8U1H - chains A and E of the 7 polymer chains in the assembly; structure by electron microscopy, 3.00 A resolution.

[Chain A]
Name: ATP synthase subunit alpha
From: Bacillus sp. PS3
UniProtKB: A0A0M3VGF9 (A0A0M3VGF9_BACP3); numbering as in UniProt (aligned over 1-502)
Sequence (502 residues; each row starts with the number of its first residue):
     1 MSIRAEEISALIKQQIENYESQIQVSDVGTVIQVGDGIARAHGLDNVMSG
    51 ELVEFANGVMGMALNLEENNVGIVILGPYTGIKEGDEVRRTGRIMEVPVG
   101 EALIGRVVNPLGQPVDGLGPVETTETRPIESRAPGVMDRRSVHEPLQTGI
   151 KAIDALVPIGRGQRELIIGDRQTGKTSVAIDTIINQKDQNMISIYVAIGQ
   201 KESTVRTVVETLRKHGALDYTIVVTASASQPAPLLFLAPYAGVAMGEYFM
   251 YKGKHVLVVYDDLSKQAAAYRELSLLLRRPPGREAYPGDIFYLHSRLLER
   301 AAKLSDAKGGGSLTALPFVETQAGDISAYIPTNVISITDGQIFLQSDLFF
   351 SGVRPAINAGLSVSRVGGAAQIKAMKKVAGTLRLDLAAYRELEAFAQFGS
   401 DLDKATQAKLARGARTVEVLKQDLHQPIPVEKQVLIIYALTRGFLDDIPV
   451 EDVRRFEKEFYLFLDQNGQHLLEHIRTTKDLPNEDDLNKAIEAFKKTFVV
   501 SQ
Disordered / not traced: 1-26, 501-502
Sequence notes: engineered mutation Ser193 (Cys in A0A0M3VGF9), Phe463 (Trp in A0A0M3VGF9)
Metal / ion sites: Mg2+: Thr176 (together with AMP-PNP)
Ligand contacts: AMP-PNP (ANP; phosphoaminophosphonic acid-adenylate ester): Asp170, Arg171, Gln172, Thr173, Gly174, Lys175, Thr176, Ser177, Gln200, Asp261, Phe349, Arg354, Pro355, Gln422, Asp423, Leu424

[Chain E]
Name: ATP synthase subunit beta
From: Bacillus sp. PS3
Notes: engineered mutation(s): Addition of His10 tag on N-term
UniProtKB: A0A0M4U1P9 (A0A0M4U1P9_BACP3); residue numbers follow UniProt; this construct covers 1-473
Sequence (484 residues; numbered -10 to 473; the number before each row is that of its first residue; numbers below 1 keep their minus sign (Met-10 is residue -10)):
   -10 MHHHHHHHHHHMTRGRVIQVMGPVVDVKFENGHLPAIYNALKIQHKARNE
    40 NEVDIDLTLEVALHLGDDTVRTIAMASTDGLIRGMEVIDTGAPISVPVGE
    90 VTLGRVFNVLGEPIDLEGDIPADARRDPIHRPAPKFEELATEVEILETGI
   140 KVVDLLAPYIKGGKIGLFGGAGVGKTVLIQELIHNIAQEHGGISVFAGVG
   190 ERTREGNDLYHEMKDSGVISKTAMVFGQMNEPPGARMRVALTGLTMAEYF
   240 RDEQGQDVLLFIDNIFRFTQAGSEVSALLGRMPSAVGYQPTLATEMGQLQ
   290 ERITSTAKGSITSIQAIYVPADDYTDPAPATTFSHLDATTNLERKLAEMG
   340 IYPAVDPLASTSRALAPEIVGEEHYQVARKVQQTLQRYKELQDIIAILGM
   390 DELSDEDKLVVHRARRIQFFLSQNFHVAEQFTGQPGSYVPVKETVRGFKE
   440 ILEGKYDHLPEDAFRLVGRIEEVVEKAKAMGVEV
Disordered / not traced: -10 to 2, 158-160, 383-390, 418-423, 470-473
Sequence notes: initiating methionine (-10); expression tag (-9 to 0)

[How chain A and chain E interact]
Residue-residue contacts (71):
  Leu44(A) with Arg72(E)
  Asp45(A) with Arg72(E)
  Asn46(A) with Ile71(E)
  Val47(A) with Leu70(E); Arg72(E)
  Met48(A) with Asn40(E); Glu41(E); Gly69(E); Leu70(E); Ile71(E), hydrophobic
  Ser49(A) with Thr67(E); Asp68(E); Gly69(E), hydrogen bond (backbone-backbone); Leu70(E), hydrogen bond (backbone-backbone)
  Asn65(A) with Val9(E); Met10(E)
  Leu66(A) with Gln8(E); Val9(E), hydrogen bond (backbone-backbone); Leu70(E); Arg72(E)
  Glu67(A) with Ile7(E); Gln8(E); Met10(E); Arg72(E), hydrogen bond (backbone-side chain)
  Glu68(A) with Ile7(E); Gln8(E)
  Val71(A) with Arg72(E)
  Arg90(A) with Asn40(E), hydrogen bond (side chain-backbone)
  Gly92(A) with Glu39(E); Asn40(E)
  Ile94(A) with Asp68(E); Gly69(E)
  Pro134(A) with Thr192(E)
  Gly135(A) with Thr192(E)
  Val136(A) with Ile103(E), hydrophobic; Thr192(E); Gly195(E); Asn196(E), hydrogen bond (backbone-side chain)
  Met137(A) with Ile103(E); Asp104(E); Tyr199(E), hydrophobic
  Arg139(A) with Thr192(E); Asn196(E)
  Arg140(A) with Asn196(E)
  Arg164(A) with Arg191(E)
  Arg283(A) with Val275(E); Tyr277(E), hydrogen bond; Asp315(E), salt bridge
  Gly288(A) with Glu263(E)
  Phe291(A) with Met218(E), hydrophobic; Arg256(E); Gln259(E)
  Tyr292(A) with Met218(E); Asn219(E); Glu220(E); Pro221(E); Arg225(E); Glu263(E)
  Ser295(A) with Met218(E), hydrogen bond (side chain-backbone)
  Glu299(A) with Arg191(E); Thr192(E), hydrogen bond; Met218(E); Asn219(E)
  Thr332(A) with Pro309(E)
  Ser336(A) with Arg191(E), hydrogen bond (backbone-side chain); Arg256(E), hydrogen bond
  Ile337(A) with Arg191(E), hydrogen bond (backbone-side chain)
  Thr338(A) with Arg191(E), hydrogen bond (backbone-side chain)
  Asp339(A) with Arg191(E); Arg193(E), salt bridge
  Val366(A) with Arg193(E)
Interface residues without a listed pair, chain A (42 interface residues in all): Gly50, Leu64, Glu130, Ala133, Pro280, Gly282, Asp289, Ile335, Arg365
Interface residues without a listed pair, chain E (39 interface residues in all): Val42, Val95, Phe215, Pro272, Gly276, Tyr307

[Summary]
42 residues of chain A and 39 residues of chain E are in contact, with 13 hydrogen bonds and 2 salt bridges.
Polar pairs include Arg283(A)-Asp315(E), Asp339(A)-Arg193(E) and Glu67(A)-Arg72(E). Ligands of chain A:
AMP-PNP.
Chain A is ATP synthase subunit alpha and chain E is ATP synthase subunit beta, both from Bacillus sp. PS3;
the structure, Axle-less Bacillus sp. PS3 F1 ATPase mutant, was determined by electron microscopy (same
publication as 9AVJ).
